8Y0A - chains A and B of the 4 polymer chains in the assembly; structure by X-ray diffraction, 3.51 A resolution.

# Chain A
Molecule: LbCas12a
Source organism: Lachnospiraceae bacterium ND2006
UniProtKB: A0A5S8WF58 (A0A5S8WF58_9FIRM); residues 1-1228 here = UniProt positions 1-1228
Sequence (1228 residues; each row starts with the number of its first residue):
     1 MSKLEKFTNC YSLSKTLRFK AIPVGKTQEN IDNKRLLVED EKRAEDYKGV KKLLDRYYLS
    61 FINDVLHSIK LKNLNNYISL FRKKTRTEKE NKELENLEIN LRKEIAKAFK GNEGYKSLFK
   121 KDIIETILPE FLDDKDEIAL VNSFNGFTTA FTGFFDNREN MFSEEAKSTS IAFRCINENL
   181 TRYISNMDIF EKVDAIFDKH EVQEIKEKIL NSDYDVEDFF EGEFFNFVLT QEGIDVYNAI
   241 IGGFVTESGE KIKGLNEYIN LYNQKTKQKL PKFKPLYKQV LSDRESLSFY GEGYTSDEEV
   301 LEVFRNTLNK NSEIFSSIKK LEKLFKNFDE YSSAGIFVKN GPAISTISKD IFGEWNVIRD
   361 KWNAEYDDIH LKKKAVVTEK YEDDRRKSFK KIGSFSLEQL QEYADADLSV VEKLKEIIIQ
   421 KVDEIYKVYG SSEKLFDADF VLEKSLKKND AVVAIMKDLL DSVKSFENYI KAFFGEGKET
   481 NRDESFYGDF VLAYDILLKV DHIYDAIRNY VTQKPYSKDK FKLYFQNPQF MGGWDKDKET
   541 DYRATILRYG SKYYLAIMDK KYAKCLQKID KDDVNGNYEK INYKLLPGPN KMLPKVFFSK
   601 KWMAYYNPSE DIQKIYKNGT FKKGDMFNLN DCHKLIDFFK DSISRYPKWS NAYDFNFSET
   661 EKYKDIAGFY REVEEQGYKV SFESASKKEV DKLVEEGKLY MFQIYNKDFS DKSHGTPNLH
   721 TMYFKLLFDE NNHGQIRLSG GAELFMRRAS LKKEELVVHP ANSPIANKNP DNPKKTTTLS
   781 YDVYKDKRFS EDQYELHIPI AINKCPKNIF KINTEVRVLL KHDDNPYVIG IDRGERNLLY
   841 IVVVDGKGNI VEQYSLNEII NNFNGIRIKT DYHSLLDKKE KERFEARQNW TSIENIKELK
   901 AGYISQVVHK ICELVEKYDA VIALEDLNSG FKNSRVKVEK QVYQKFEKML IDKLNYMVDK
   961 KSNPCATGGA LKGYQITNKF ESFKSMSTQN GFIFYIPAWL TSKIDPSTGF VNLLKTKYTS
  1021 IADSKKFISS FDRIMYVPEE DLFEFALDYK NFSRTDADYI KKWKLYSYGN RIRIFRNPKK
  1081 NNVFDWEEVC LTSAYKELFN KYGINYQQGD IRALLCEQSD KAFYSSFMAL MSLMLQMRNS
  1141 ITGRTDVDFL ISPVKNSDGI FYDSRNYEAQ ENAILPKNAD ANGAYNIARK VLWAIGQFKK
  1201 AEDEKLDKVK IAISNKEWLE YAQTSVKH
Disordered / not traced: 1078-1080, 1227-1228
Ion coordination: Mg2+: Thr716 (shared with A-4(B) of chain B)

# Chain B
Molecule: 40-nt RNA strand
Source organism: Lachnospiraceae bacterium ND2006
Sequence (40 nucleotides; each row starts with the number of its first residue; numbers below 1 keep their minus sign (A-20 is residue -20)):
   -20 AAUUUCUACU AAGUGUAGAU CGCAUCCAGU AAAGCGGCAC
Disordered / not traced: 18-19
Ion coordination: Mg2+: A-4 (shared with Thr716(A) of chain A)

# Chain A / chain B interface
Pairs across the interface (120):
  Ser14(A) - C0(B)  base contact
  Lys15(A) - C0(B)  salt bridge to the phosphate
  Thr16(A) - C0(B)  hydrogen bond to the base
  Thr16(A) - G1(B)  sugar contact
  Arg18(A) - U-17(B)  hydrogen bond to the base
  Arg18(A) - G1(B)  salt bridge to the phosphate
  Phe19(A) - U-17(B)  sugar contact
  Lys20(A) - U-17(B)  hydrogen bond to the sugar
  Lys51(A) - A3(B)  hydrogen bond to the phosphate
  Lys51(A) - U4(B)  salt bridge to the phosphate
  Asn157(A) - A3(B)  hydrogen bond to the sugar
  Asn157(A) - U4(B)  sugar contact
  Arg158(A) - U4(B)  hydrogen bond to the sugar
  Arg158(A) - C5(B)  salt bridge to the phosphate
  Thr169(A) - U4(B)  base contact
  Thr169(A) - C5(B)  base contact
  Arg174(A) - C6(B)  hydrogen bond to the sugar
  Lys251(A) - G15(B)  sugar contact
  Lys253(A) - G16(B)  hydrogen bond to the sugar
  Glu257(A) - G15(B)  base contact
  Asn260(A) - G16(B)  base contact
  Gln264(A) - G16(B)  base contact
  Gln264(A) - C17(B)  hydrogen bond to the sugar
  Tyr277(A) - A7(B)  phosphate contact
  Lys278(A) - C6(B)  salt bridge to the phosphate
  Lys278(A) - A7(B)  hydrogen bond to the phosphate
  Gln279(A) - C6(B)  phosphate contact
  Val280(A) - C5(B)  sugar contact
  Val280(A) - C6(B)  phosphate contact
  Leu281(A) - C5(B)  phosphate contact
  Leu281(A) - C6(B)  hydrogen bond to the phosphate
  Lys464(A) - G13(B)  hydrogen bond to the phosphate
  Lys464(A) - C14(B)  salt bridge to the phosphate
  Asp501(A) - G13(B)  sugar contact
  Asp501(A) - C14(B)  phosphate contact
  Tyr504(A) - A12(B)  sugar contact
  Asp505(A) - G13(B)  hydrogen bond to the sugar
  Arg508(A) - A12(B)  hydrogen bond to the base
  Arg508(A) - G13(B)  sugar contact
  Lys520(A) - C2(B)  salt bridge to the phosphate
  Asn706(A) - U-17(B)  phosphate contact
  Lys707(A) - U-18(B)  base contact
  Lys707(A) - U-17(B)  hydrogen bond to the phosphate
  Lys707(A) - U-5(B)  phosphate contact
  Ser710(A) - G-6(B)  hydrogen bond to the phosphate
  Lys712(A) - U-7(B)  phosphate contact
  Lys712(A) - G-6(B)  phosphate contact
  Ser713(A) - U-5(B)  phosphate contact
  His714(A) - U-5(B)  hydrogen bond to the phosphate
  Gly715(A) - U-5(B)  hydrogen bond to the phosphate
  Gly715(A) - A-4(B)  phosphate contact
  Thr716(A) - A-4(B)  hydrogen bond to the phosphate
  Asn718(A) - U-17(B)  base contact
  Asn718(A) - U-16(B)  base contact
  Asn718(A) - A-2(B)  hydrogen bond to the base
  Asn718(A) - U-1(B)  base contact
  Leu719(A) - U-1(B)  hydrogen bond to the base
  His720(A) - U-1(B)  stacking on the base
  His720(A) - C0(B)  salt bridge to the phosphate
  Glu743(A) - C2(B)  sugar contact
  Phe745(A) - C2(B)  sugar contact
  Arg747(A) - U-16(B)  salt bridge to the phosphate
  His759(A) - A-20(B)  sugar contact
  Ile765(A) - A-20(B)  base contact
  Ala766(A) - A-20(B)  hydrogen bond to the base
  Asn767(A) - A-20(B)  hydrogen bond to the base
  Asn767(A) - U-11(B)  hydrogen bond to the sugar
  Asn767(A) - A-10(B)  phosphate contact
  Lys768(A) - U-11(B)  hydrogen bond to the phosphate
  Asn769(A) - U-11(B)  hydrogen bond to the phosphate
  Asn772(A) - U-11(B)  hydrogen bond to the phosphate
  Asn772(A) - A-10(B)  hydrogen bond to the phosphate
  Lys774(A) - A-10(B)  salt bridge to the phosphate
  Lys774(A) - A-9(B)  base contact
  Lys774(A) - G-8(B)  hydrogen bond to the base
  Thr777(A) - U-11(B)  hydrogen bond to the sugar
  Thr777(A) - A-10(B)  phosphate contact
  Thr777(A) - G-8(B)  base contact
  Leu779(A) - G-8(B)  base contact
  Tyr781(A) - A-19(B)  hydrogen bond to the base
  Tyr781(A) - U-7(B)  hydrogen bond to the sugar
  Val783(A) - A-20(B)  sugar contact
  Tyr784(A) - A-19(B)  sugar contact
  Lys785(A) - A-20(B)  sugar contact
  Lys785(A) - A-19(B)  phosphate contact
  Asp786(A) - A-19(B)  sugar contact
  Lys787(A) - U-18(B)  salt bridge to the phosphate
  Arg788(A) - A-19(B)  sugar contact
  Arg788(A) - U-18(B)  salt bridge to the phosphate
  Arg788(A) - U-16(B)  phosphate contact
  Arg788(A) - C-15(B)  salt bridge to the phosphate
  Phe789(A) - C-15(B)  phosphate contact
  Gln793(A) - U-17(B)  phosphate contact
  Gln793(A) - U-16(B)  phosphate contact
  His797(A) - G1(B)  hydrogen bond to the sugar
  His797(A) - C2(B)  phosphate contact
  Phe863(A) - U-5(B)  sugar contact
  Ile866(A) - A-10(B)  base contact
  Ile868(A) - A-13(B)  sugar contact
  Ile868(A) - C-12(B)  sugar contact
  Ile868(A) - A-10(B)  base contact
  Thr870(A) - A-13(B)  hydrogen bond to the sugar
  Tyr872(A) - U-14(B)  hydrogen bond to the sugar
  Tyr872(A) - A-13(B)  hydrogen bond to the sugar
  Leu875(A) - A-13(B)  phosphate contact
  Phe884(A) - A11(B)  sugar contact
  Arg887(A) - A10(B)  hydrogen bond to the sugar
  Arg887(A) - A11(B)  hydrogen bond to the sugar
  Gln888(A) - A11(B)  sugar contact
  Gln888(A) - A12(B)  hydrogen bond to the phosphate
  Glu898(A) - C-15(B)  sugar contact
  Glu898(A) - U-14(B)  sugar contact
  Gly902(A) - U-14(B)  sugar contact
  Ser905(A) - G-3(B)  hydrogen bond to the sugar
  Ser905(A) - A-2(B)  sugar contact
  His909(A) - G-3(B)  phosphate contact
  His909(A) - A-2(B)  phosphate contact
  Lys953(A) - U-1(B)  salt bridge to the phosphate
  Lys960(A) - G-3(B)  salt bridge to the phosphate
  Lys960(A) - A-2(B)  salt bridge to the phosphate
Interface residues without a listed pair, chain A (90 interface residues in all): Asp55, Gly153, Phe154, Leu261, Ser282, Tyr290, Lys471, Tyr705, Val757, Leu899, Gln906, Met949, Val958, Lys961
Interface residues without a listed pair, chain B (37 interface residues in all): G8

# Overview
The interface between chain A and chain B involves 90 residues on one side and 37 on the other, with 40
hydrogen bonds, 16 salt bridges and 1 aromatic stacking contact. Polar pairs include Thr16(A)-C0(B),
Arg18(A)-U-17(B) and Arg508(A)-A12(B).
Chain A is LbCas12a and chain B is a 40-nt RNA strand, both from Lachnospiraceae bacterium ND2006; the
structure, Crystal structure of LbCas12a in complex with crRNA and 18nt target DNA, was determined by X-ray
diffraction together with 8Y04, 8Y05, 8Y06, 8Y07, 8Y08, 8Y09 and 3 further entries from the same study.
